7KBF - chains A and J of the 11 polymer chains in the assembly; structure by electron microscopy, 4.42 A resolution (low resolution: residue-level contacts below are approximate; hydrogen-bond / salt-bridge calls are withheld).

[Chain A]
Protein: Histone H3.2
From: Xenopus laevis
Reference sequence: P84233 (H32_XENLA); residues 0-135 here correspond to UniProt positions 1-136 (UniProt number = residue number + 1)
Sequence (136 residues; row label = number of the first residue in the row; numbering starts at 0):
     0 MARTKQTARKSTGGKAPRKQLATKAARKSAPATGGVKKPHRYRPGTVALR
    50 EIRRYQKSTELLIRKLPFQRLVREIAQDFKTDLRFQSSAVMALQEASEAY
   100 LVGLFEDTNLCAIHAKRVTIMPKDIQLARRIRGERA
Disordered / not traced: 0-36
UniProt features mapped onto this chain:
  - modified residue: Arg2 (Asymmetric dimethylarginine), Thr3 (Phosphothreonine), Lys4 (Allysine), Gln5 (5-glutamyl dopamine), Thr6 (Phosphothreonine), Arg8 (Citrulline), Lys9 (N6,N6,N6-trimethyllysine), Ser10 (ADP-ribosylserine), Thr11 (Phosphothreonine), Lys14 (N6-(2-hydroxyisobutyryl)lysine), Arg17 (Asymmetric dimethylarginine), Lys18 (N6-(2-hydroxyisobutyryl)lysine), Lys23 (N6-(2-hydroxyisobutyryl)lysine), Arg26 (Citrulline), Lys27 (N6,N6,N6-trimethyllysine), Ser28 (ADP-ribosylserine), Lys36 (N6,N6,N6-trimethyllysine), Lys37 (N6-methyllysine), Tyr41 (Phosphotyrosine), Lys56 (N6,N6,N6-trimethyllysine) and 8 more in UniProt
  - lipidation: Cys110 (S-palmitoyl cysteine)
Reported in the primary citation:
  - post-translational modification sites: Thr3

[Chain J]
Molecule: 172-nt DNA strand
From: Xenopus laevis
Sequence (172 nucleotides; numbered -84 to 87; the number before each row is that of its first residue; numbers below 1 keep their minus sign (DG-84 is residue -84)):
   -84 GCCAGCTAGGATATCACAATCCCGGTGCCGAGGCCGCTCAATTGGTCGTA
   -34 GACAGCTCTAGCACCGCTTAAACGCACGTACGGATTCCGTACGTGCGTTT
    16 AAGCGGTGCTAGAGCTGTCTACGACCAATTGAGCGGCCTCGGCACCGGGA
    66 TTGTGATATCCTAGCTGGCCAA

[Interface between chain A and chain J]
Residue-residue contacts (22; chain A residue first):
  Arg40(A) - DG10(J)
  Tyr41(A) - DA-66(J)
  Tyr41(A) - DT9(J)
  Tyr41(A) - DG10(J)
  Arg42(A) - DT9(J)
  Pro43(A) - DG8(J)
  Pro43(A) - DT9(J)
  Gly44(A) - DG8(J)
  Gly44(A) - DT9(J)
  Thr45(A) - DT9(J)
  Val46(A) - DT9(J)
  Val46(A) - DG10(J)
  Ala47(A) - DT9(J)
  Arg49(A) - DA-66(J)
  Arg49(A) - DT-65(J)
  Arg63(A) - DA17(J)
  Arg63(A) - DG18(J)
  Lys64(A) - DG18(J)
  Leu65(A) - DA17(J)
  Leu65(A) - DG18(J)
  Pro66(A) - DA17(J)
  Arg69(A) - DA17(J)
Interface residues without a listed pair, chain A (15 interface residues in all): His39
Interface residues without a listed pair, chain J (9 interface residues in all): DA-67, DC11

[Overview]
15 residues of chain A face 9 of chain J across their interface. The paper reports a modification site at
Thr3(A).
Here chain A is Histone H3.2 and chain J is a 172-nt DNA strand, both from Xenopus laevis. Entry 7KBF (H1.8
bound nucleosome isolated from metaphase chromosome in Xenopus egg extract (oligo fraction)) was determined by
electron microscopy together with 7KBD and 7KBE from the same study.
